5NZE - chain B; structure by X-ray diffraction, 1.69 A resolution.

# Chain B
Name: Neuraminidase
Organism: unidentified influenza virus
UniProt: W5R8B8 (W5R8B8_9INFA); residue numbers follow UniProt; this construct covers 82-469
Chain sequence (388 residues; row label = number of the first residue in the row):
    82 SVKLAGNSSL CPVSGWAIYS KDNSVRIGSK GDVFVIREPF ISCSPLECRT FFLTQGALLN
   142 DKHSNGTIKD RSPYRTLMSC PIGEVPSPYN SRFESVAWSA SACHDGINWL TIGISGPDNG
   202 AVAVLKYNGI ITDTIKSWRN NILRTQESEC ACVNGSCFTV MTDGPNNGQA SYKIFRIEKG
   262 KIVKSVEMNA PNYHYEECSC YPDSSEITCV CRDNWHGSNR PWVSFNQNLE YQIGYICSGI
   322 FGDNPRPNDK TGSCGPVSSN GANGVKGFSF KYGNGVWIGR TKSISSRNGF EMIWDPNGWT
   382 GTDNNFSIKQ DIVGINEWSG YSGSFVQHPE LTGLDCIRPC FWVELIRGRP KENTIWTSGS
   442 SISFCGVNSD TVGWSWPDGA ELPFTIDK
Not modelled in the structure: 469
Construct notes: conflict Asn247 (Ser in W5R8B8)
Cystine bridges: Cys92-Cys417, Cys124-Cys129, Cys184-Cys231, Cys233-Cys238, Cys279-Cys292, Cys281-Cys290, Cys318-Cys335, Cys421-Cys446
Covalently attached groups: N-acetylglucosamine (NAG) linked to Asn88, Asn146
Metal / ion sites: Ca2+ site 1: Asp294, Gly298, Asp324, Gly342, Asn344; Ca2+ site 2: Asp376, Asn378, Asp384, Asn386
Residues lining bound ligands: Oseltamivir carboxylate (G39; (3R,4R,5S)-4-(acetylamino)-5-amino-3-(pentan-3-yloxy)cyclohex-1-ene-1-carboxylic acid): Arg118, Glu119, Asp151, Arg152, Trp179, Ser180, Ile223, Arg225, Glu228, Asn247, Glu277, Glu278, Arg293, Asn295, Gly345, Arg368, Tyr402
Reported in the primary citation:
  - binding site for Oseltamivir carboxylate: Asn247

# Overview
Chain B binds Oseltamivir carboxylate. N-acetylglucosamine is covalently linked to Asn88 and Asn146. Asp294,
Gly298, Asp324, Gly342 and Asn344 coordinate Ca2+ site 1. The Ca2+ site 2 is built by Asp376, Asn378, Asp384
and Asn386. The paper reports a binding site for Oseltamivir carboxylate at Asn247.
Chain B is Neuraminidase (unidentified influenza virus); the structure, Complex of S247N mutant variant of
neuraminidase from H1N1 influenza virus with oseltamivir, was determined by X-ray diffraction, deposited
together with 5NWE, 5NZ4, 5NZF and 5NZN.
